PDB entry 8B7A | X-ray diffraction, 2.25 A resolution | chains C and E of the 6 polymer chains in the assembly

Chain C:
Molecule: Tubulin alpha-1B chain
Source organism: Bos taurus
UniProtKB: P81947 (TBA1B_BOVIN); residues 1-451 here = UniProt positions 1-451
Sequence (451 residues; numbered 1 to 451; the number before each row is that of its first residue):
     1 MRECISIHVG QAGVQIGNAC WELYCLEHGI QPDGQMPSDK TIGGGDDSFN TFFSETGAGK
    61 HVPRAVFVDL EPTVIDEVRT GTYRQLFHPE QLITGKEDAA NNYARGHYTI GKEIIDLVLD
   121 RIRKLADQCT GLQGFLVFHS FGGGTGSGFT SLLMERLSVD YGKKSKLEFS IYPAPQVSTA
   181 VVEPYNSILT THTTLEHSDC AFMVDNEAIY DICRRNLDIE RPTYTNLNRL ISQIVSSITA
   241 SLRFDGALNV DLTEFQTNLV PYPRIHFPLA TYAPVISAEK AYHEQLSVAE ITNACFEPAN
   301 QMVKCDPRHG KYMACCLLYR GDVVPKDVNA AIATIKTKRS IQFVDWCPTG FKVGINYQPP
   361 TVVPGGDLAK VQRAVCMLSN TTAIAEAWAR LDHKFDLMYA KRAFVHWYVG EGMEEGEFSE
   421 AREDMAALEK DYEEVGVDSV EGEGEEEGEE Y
Disordered / not traced: 440-451
Ion coordination: Ca2+: Asp39, Thr41, Gly44, Glu55
Small-molecule neighbours: GTP (guanosine-5'-triphosphate): Val9, Gly10, Gln11, Ala12, Gln15, Ile16, Asp69, Asp98, Ala99, Ala100, Asn101, Ser140, Gly142, Gly143, Gly144, Thr145, Gly146, Ile171, Pro173, Val177, Ser178, Thr179, Glu183, Asn206, Tyr224, Leu227, Asn228, Ile231

Chain E:
Molecule: Stathmin-4
Source organism: Rattus norvegicus
UniProtKB: P63043 (STMN4_RAT); residues 5-145 here correspond to UniProt positions 49-189 (UniProt number = residue number + 44)
Sequence (143 residues; numbered 3 to 145; the number before each row is that of its first residue):
     3 MADMEVIELN KCTSGQSFEV ILKPPSFDGV PEFNASLPRR RDPSLEEIQK KLEAAEERRK
    63 YQEAELLKHL AEKREHEREV IQKAIEENNN FIKMAKEKLA QKMESNKENR EAHLAAMLER
   123 LQEKDKHAEE VRKNKELKEE ASR
Disordered / not traced: 3-5, 29-43, 142-145
Construct notes: initiating methionine (3); expression tag (4)
Ion coordination: Ca2+ near Asp44 (its only coordinating residue here)
Curated features (UniProtKB/Swiss-Prot):
  - modified residue: Ser46 (Phosphoserine)

Interface between chain C and chain E:
Contacting residue pairs (32):
  His107(C) with Lys104(E); Met105(E)
  Tyr108(C) with Lys104(E); Met105(E), hydrophobic; Asn108(E)
  Thr109(C) with Arg112(E)
  Lys112(C) with Met105(E)
  Glu155(C) with Leu101(E); Lys104(E), salt bridge
  Arg156(C) with Leu101(E)
  Ser158(C) with Phe93(E); Ile94(E)
  Val159(C) with Ile94(E); Ala97(E), hydrophobic; Lys98(E)
  Gly162(C) with Ile94(E)
  Lys163(C) with Asn90(E); Phe93(E)
  Thr193(C) with Lys104(E)
  Glu196(C) with Phe93(E); Lys100(E), salt bridge
  His197(C) with Phe93(E)
  Val409(C) with His115(E), hydrogen bond (backbone-side chain)
  Gly410(C) with Arg112(E)
  Glu411(C) with Asn108(E), hydrogen bond (backbone-side chain); Arg112(E), salt bridge
  Gly412(C) with Asn108(E), hydrogen bond (backbone-side chain); Asn111(E), hydrogen bond (backbone-side chain); Arg112(E)
  Met413(C) with Asn108(E)
  Glu414(C) with Ser107(E); Asn111(E), hydrogen bond
Interface residues without a listed pair, chain C (20 interface residues in all): Leu152
Interface residues without a listed pair, chain E (15 interface residues in all): Glu89

In short:
Chain C and chain E form an interface of 20 and 15 residues respectively, with 5 hydrogen bonds and 3 salt
bridges. Polar contacts include Glu155(C)-Lys104(E), Glu196(C)-Lys100(E) and Glu411(C)-Arg112(E). Ligands of
chain C: GTP. The Ca2+ site is built by Asp39(C), Thr41(C), Gly44(C) and Glu55(C).
Chain C is Tubulin alpha-1B chain (Bos taurus) and chain E is Stathmin-4 (Rattus norvegicus); the structure,
Tubulin - maytansinoid - 4 complex, was determined by X-ray diffraction together with 8B7B and 8B7C from the
same study.
